Entry 5HI1 (X-ray diffraction, 2.15 A resolution); this record covers chain A.

== Chain A ==
Molecule: Immunoglobulin G-binding protein G
UniProtKB: P19909 (SPG2_STRSG); residues 1-56 here correspond to UniProt positions 302-357 (UniProt number = residue number + 301)
Sequence (57 residues; numbered 1 to 57; the number before each row is that of its first residue):
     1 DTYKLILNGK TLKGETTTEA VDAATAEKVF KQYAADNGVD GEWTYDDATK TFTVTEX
Sequence notes: amidation (57)
Modified positions: Ala24, Ala35 (alpha-aminoisobutyric acid; AIB); Lys28, Lys31 ((3S)-3,7-diaminoheptanoic acid; B3K); NH2 (amino group) at position 57

== Summary ==
Chain A is Immunoglobulin G-binding protein G; the structure, Backbone Modifications in the Protein GB1 Helix:
Aib24, beta-3-Lys28, beta-3-Lys31, Aib35, was determined by X-ray diffraction, deposited together with 5HFY
and 5HG2.
